PDB entry 3MLT | X-ray diffraction, 2.49 A resolution | chains L and H of the 3 polymer chains in the assembly

== Chain L ==
Molecule: Human monoclonal anti-HIV-1 gp120 V3 antibody 2557 Fab light chain
Source organism: Homo sapiens
Notes: antibody fragment or engineered binder
Sequence (219 residues; each row starts with the number of its first residue; note: 1 number in that range is skipped by the numbering (no residue carries it; nothing is unmodelled there); a row labelled like 95A-95F holds insertion residues (95A, then the next letters in order)):
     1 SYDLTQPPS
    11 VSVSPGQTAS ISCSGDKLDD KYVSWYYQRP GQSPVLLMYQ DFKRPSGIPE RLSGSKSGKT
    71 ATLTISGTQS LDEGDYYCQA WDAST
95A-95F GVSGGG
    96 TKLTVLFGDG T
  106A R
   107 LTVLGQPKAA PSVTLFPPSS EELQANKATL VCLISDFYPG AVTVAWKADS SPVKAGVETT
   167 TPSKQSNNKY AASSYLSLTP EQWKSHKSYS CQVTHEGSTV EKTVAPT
Disordered / not traced: 95B-95D
Cystine bridges: Cys23-Cys88, Cys138-Cys197

== Chain H ==
Molecule: Human monoclonal anti-HIV-1 gp120 V3 antibody 2557 Fab heavy chain
Source organism: Homo sapiens
Notes: antibody fragment or engineered binder
Sequence (226 residues; numbered 1 to 215 plus 11 insertion-coded residues; the number before each row is that of its first residue; a row labelled like 82A-82C holds insertion residues (82A, then the next letters in order)):
     1 EVQLVESGGE VKQPGQSLKI SCKSSGYNFL DSWIGWVRQI PGKGLEWIGI IY
   52A P
    53 DDSDAHYSPS FEGQVTMSVD KSISTAYLQW
82A-82C TTL
    83 QASDTGKYFC TRLYLFEG
100A-100G AQSSNAF
   101 DLWGQGTMIL VSSGTTKGPS VFPLAPSSKS TSGGTAALGC LVKDYFPEPV TVSWNSGALT
   161 SGVHTFPAVL QSSGLYSLSS VVTVPSSSLG TQTYICNVNH KPSNTKVDKK VEPKS
Disordered / not traced: 127-133, 186-189
Cystine bridges: Cys22-Cys92, Cys140-Cys196

== Interface between chain L and chain H ==
Residue-residue contacts - 64 pairs, chain L then chain H:
  Tyr32(L) - Gln100B(H)  hydrogen bond
  Tyr32(L) - Ser100C(H)
  Tyr32(L) - Ser100D(H)
  Ser34(L) - Asn100E(H)
  Ser34(L) - Ala100F(H)
  Tyr36(L) - Ala100F(H)
  Tyr36(L) - Phe100G(H)  hydrogen bond (side chain-backbone)
  Gln38(L) - Gln39(H)  hydrogen bond
  Gln38(L) - Leu45(H)
  Gln38(L) - Phe91(H)
  Gly41(L) - Lys89(H)  hydrogen bond (backbone-side chain)
  Gln42(L) - Phe91(H)
  Ser43(L) - Phe91(H)
  Ser43(L) - Gly104(H)  hydrogen bond (side chain-backbone)
  Ser43(L) - Gln105(H)
  Pro44(L) - Trp103(H)
  Leu46(L) - Ala100F(H)  hydrophobic
  Leu46(L) - Phe100G(H)
  Tyr49(L) - Phe98(H)  hydrophobic
  Tyr49(L) - Ser100D(H)
  Tyr49(L) - Ala100F(H)  hydrophobic
  Gln50(L) - Gln100B(H)  hydrogen bond (side chain-backbone)
  Gln50(L) - Ser100D(H)
  Tyr87(L) - Gln39(H)
  Tyr87(L) - Lys43(H)
  Tyr87(L) - Gly44(H)
  Tyr87(L) - Leu45(H)  hydrophobic
  Gln89(L) - Phe100G(H)
  Trp91(L) - Leu95(H)  hydrophobic
  Leu98(L) - Trp47(H)
  Leu98(L) - His58(H)
  Thr99(L) - Trp47(H)
  Val100(L) - Trp47(H)
  Phe102(L) - Leu45(H)
  Thr120(L) - Ala137(H)
  Phe122(L) - Leu124(H)
  Phe122(L) - Ala125(H)
  Phe122(L) - Ala137(H)
  Phe122(L) - Leu138(H)
  Pro123(L) - Lys214(H)
  Ser125(L) - Phe122(H)
  Ser125(L) - Pro123(H)
  Glu127(L) - Phe122(H)
  Glu127(L) - Pro123(H)
  Glu128(L) - Phe122(H)
  Glu128(L) - Leu141(H)
  Thr135(L) - Lys143(H)
  Val137(L) - Ser179(H)
  Leu139(L) - Phe166(H)  hydrophobic
  Leu139(L) - Ser179(H)
  Leu139(L) - Val181(H)  hydrophobic
  Glu164(L) - Val169(H)
  Glu164(L) - Ser172(H)
  Thr166(L) - Val169(H)
  Ser169(L) - Pro167(H)
  Ala177(L) - His164(H)
  Ala177(L) - Phe166(H)  hydrophobic
  Ala178(L) - Phe166(H)
  Ser179(L) - Phe166(H)
  Tyr181(L) - Leu141(H)  hydrophobic
  Tyr181(L) - Val169(H)  hydrophobic
  Tyr181(L) - Leu178(H)
  Tyr181(L) - Ser179(H)  hydrogen bond
  Ser183(L) - Gln171(H)
Interface residues without a listed pair, chain L (40 interface residues in all): Lys53, Asp104, Ile140, Thr167, Gln171
Interface residues without a listed pair, chain H (43 interface residues in all): Val37, Ile50, Tyr59, Asp101, Ala168, Lys209

== Overview ==
40 residues of chain L face 43 of chain H across their interface; the contacts include 7 hydrogen bonds. Polar
contacts include Tyr32(L)-Gln100B(H), Tyr36(L)-Phe100G(H) and Gln38(L)-Gln39(H).
Here chain L is Human monoclonal anti-HIV-1 gp120 V3 antibody 2557 Fab light chain and chain H is Human
monoclonal anti-HIV-1 gp120 V3 antibody 2557 Fab heavy chain, both from Homo sapiens. Entry 3MLT (Crystal
structure of anti-HIV-1 V3 Fab 2557 in complex with a UG1033 V3 peptide) was determined by X-ray diffraction
(same publication as 3MLR, 3MLS, 3MLU, 3MLV, 3MLW, 3MLY and 3MLZ).
